1ON2 - chains A and B; structure by X-ray diffraction, 1.61 A resolution.

[Chain A (and B)]
Protein: Transcriptional regulator mntR
From: Bacillus subtilis
Notes: chain B of this document is another copy of the same molecule, construct and numbering; everything in this record applies to it too
UniProtKB: P54512 (MNTR_BACSU); numbering as in UniProt (aligned over 1-142)
Sequence (142 residues; each row starts with the number of its first residue):
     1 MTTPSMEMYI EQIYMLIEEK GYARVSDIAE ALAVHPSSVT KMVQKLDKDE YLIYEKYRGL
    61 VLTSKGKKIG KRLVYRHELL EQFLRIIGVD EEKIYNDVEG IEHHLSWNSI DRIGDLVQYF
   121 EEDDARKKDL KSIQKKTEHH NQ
Not modelled in the structure: 1, 137-142
Differences from the reference sequence: engineered mutation Met8 (Asp in P54512)
Metal / ion sites: Mn2+: Glu11, His77, Glu102
UniProt features mapped onto this chain:
  - binding site (Cd(2+)): Glu11, His77, Glu99, Glu102, His103
  - binding site (Mn(2+)): Glu11, His77, Glu99, Glu102, His103
  - mutagenesis: Glu11 (E11K: Retains selectivity for activation by Mn(2+) and Cd(2+) over Co(2+) and Fe(2+). Can bind Mn(2+) in the C site, despite alteration to the A site, and adopt active DNA-binding conformations ...), His77 (H77A: Retains selectivity for activation by Mn(2+) and Cd(2+) over Co(2+) and Fe(2+). Can bind Mn(2+) in the C site, despite alteration to the A site, and adopt active DNA-binding conformations ...)

[How chain A and chain B interact]
Contacting residue pairs - 61 pairs, chain A then chain B:
  Phe83(A) - Phe83(B)  hydrophobic
  Phe83(A) - Leu116(B)  hydrophobic
  Leu84(A) - Ser109(B)
  Ile87(A) - Arg112(B)
  Gly88(A) - Arg112(B)
  Val89(A) - Ser109(B)
  Val89(A) - Arg112(B)
  Asp90(A) - Asn108(B)
  Lys93(A) - Ser106(B)
  Lys93(A) - Asn108(B)
  Asp97(A) - His104(B)
  Asp97(A) - Leu105(B)
  Asp97(A) - Ser106(B)  hydrogen bond
  Asp97(A) - Ser109(B)  hydrogen bond
  Gly100(A) - His104(B)
  Ile101(A) - Ile101(B)  hydrophobic
  Ile101(A) - Leu105(B)  hydrophobic
  His104(A) - Asp97(B)
  His104(A) - Gly100(B)
  His104(A) - Ile101(B)
  Leu105(A) - Asp97(B)
  Leu105(A) - Ile101(B)  hydrophobic
  Ser106(A) - Lys93(B)
  Ser106(A) - Asp97(B)  hydrogen bond
  Asn108(A) - Val89(B)
  Asn108(A) - Asp90(B)
  Asn108(A) - Lys93(B)
  Ser109(A) - Leu84(B)
  Ser109(A) - Val89(B)
  Ser109(A) - Asp97(B)  hydrogen bond
  Arg112(A) - Ile87(B)
  Arg112(A) - Gly88(B)
  Arg112(A) - Val89(B)
  Arg112(A) - Gln134(B)
  Asp115(A) - Leu130(B)
  Asp115(A) - Ile133(B)
  Asp115(A) - Gln134(B)
  Leu116(A) - Ile87(B)  hydrophobic
  Leu116(A) - Leu116(B)  hydrophobic
  Leu116(A) - Phe120(B)  hydrophobic
  Leu116(A) - Leu130(B)  hydrophobic
  Gln118(A) - Ile133(B)
  Tyr119(A) - Tyr119(B)  hydrogen bond
  Tyr119(A) - Arg126(B)
  Tyr119(A) - Asp129(B)
  Tyr119(A) - Leu130(B)  hydrophobic
  Phe120(A) - Leu116(B)  hydrophobic
  Phe120(A) - Tyr119(B)  hydrophobic
  Glu122(A) - Ile133(B)
  Arg126(A) - Tyr119(B)
  Arg126(A) - Asp129(B)  salt bridge
  Asp129(A) - Tyr119(B)
  Asp129(A) - Arg126(B)
  Leu130(A) - Asp115(B)
  Leu130(A) - Leu116(B)  hydrophobic
  Leu130(A) - Tyr119(B)  hydrophobic
  Ile133(A) - Asp115(B)
  Ile133(A) - Gln118(B)
  Ile133(A) - Tyr119(B)  hydrophobic
  Ile133(A) - Glu122(B)
  Gln134(A) - Asp115(B)  hydrogen bond
Other interface residues (no listed pair), chain A (28 interface residues in all): Ile113
Other interface residues (no listed pair), chain B (28 interface residues in all): Ile113

[Summary]
Chain A and chain B each contribute 28 residues to their interface; the contacts include 6 hydrogen bonds and
1 salt bridge. Polar contacts include Arg126(A)-Asp129(B), Asp97(A)-Ser106(B) and Asp97(A)-Ser109(B). UniProt
lists 5 Cd2+-binding residues, 5 Mn2+-binding residues and 2 mutagenesis sites on chain A.
Chain A and chain B are both Transcriptional regulator mntR (Bacillus subtilis); the structure, Bacillus
subtilis Manganese Transport Regulator (MntR), D8M Mutant, Bound to Manganese, was determined by X-ray
diffraction (same publication as 1ON1).
